Entry 8ACC (electron microscopy, 2.90 A resolution); this record covers chains A and B.

Chain A:
Protein: Polyprotein
From: Sweet potato mild mottle virus
UniProtKB: Q599X9 (Q599X9_9POTY); residues 1-302 here correspond to UniProt positions 200-501 (UniProt number = residue number + 199)
Chain sequence (302 residues; row label = number of the first residue in the row):
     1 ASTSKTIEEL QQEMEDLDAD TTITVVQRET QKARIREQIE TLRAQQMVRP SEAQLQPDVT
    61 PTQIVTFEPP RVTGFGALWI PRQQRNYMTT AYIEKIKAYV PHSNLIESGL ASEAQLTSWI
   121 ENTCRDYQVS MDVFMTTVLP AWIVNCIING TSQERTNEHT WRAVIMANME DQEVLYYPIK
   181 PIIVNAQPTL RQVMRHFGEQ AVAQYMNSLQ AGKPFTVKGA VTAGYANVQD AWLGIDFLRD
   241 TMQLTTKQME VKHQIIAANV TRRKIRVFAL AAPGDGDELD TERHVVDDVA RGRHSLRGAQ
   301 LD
Unresolved in the structure: 1-64, 296-302
From the paper describing this entry:
  - binding site for Single-stranded RNA (chain B): Ser152, Asp236, Arg262

Chain B:
Molecule: Single-stranded RNA
From: Nicotiana tabacum
Sequence (5 nucleotides; row label = number of the first residue in the row):
     2 UUUUU

Interface between chain A and chain B:
Pairs across the interface (18):
  Ser152(A) - U5(B)  hydrogen bond to the phosphate
  Ser152(A) - U6(B)  sugar contact
  Gln153(A) - U4(B)  phosphate contact
  Glu154(A) - U5(B)  phosphate contact
  Glu154(A) - U6(B)  base contact
  Arg191(A) - U4(B)  phosphate contact
  Gln192(A) - U2(B)  hydrogen bond to the phosphate
  Gln192(A) - U3(B)  hydrogen bond to the phosphate
  Arg195(A) - U3(B)  salt bridge to the phosphate
  Thr222(A) - U6(B)  phosphate contact
  Asp236(A) - U5(B)  hydrogen bond to the sugar
  Arg239(A) - U2(B)  salt bridge to the phosphate
  Ile256(A) - U5(B)  base contact
  Asn259(A) - U4(B)  base contact
  Asn259(A) - U5(B)  sugar contact
  Arg262(A) - U6(B)  salt bridge to the phosphate
  Lys264(A) - U4(B)  phosphate contact
  Lys264(A) - U5(B)  salt bridge to the phosphate
Interface residues without a listed pair, chain A (20 interface residues in all): Ser108, Gly109, Arg155, Glu158, Thr189, Ile255, Ala258

Summary:
The interface between chain A and chain B involves 20 residues on one side and 5 on the other, with 4 hydrogen
bonds and 4 salt bridges. Polar contacts include Asp236(A)-U5(B), Ser152(A)-U5(B) and Gln192(A)-U2(B). From
the paper: a binding site for Single-stranded RNA (chain B) at Ser152(A), Asp236(A) and Arg262(A).
Chain A is Polyprotein (Sweet potato mild mottle virus) and chain B is Single-stranded RNA (Nicotiana
tabacum); the structure, CryoEM structure of sweet potato mild mottle virus VLP, was determined by electron
microscopy, deposited together with 8ACB.
